PDB entry 6K4Y | electron microscopy, 3.79 A resolution | chains D and E of the 10 polymer chains in the assembly

# Chain D
Name: DNA-directed RNA polymerase subunit beta'
Source organism: Escherichia coli K-12
Notes: EC 2.7.7.6
Reference sequence: P0A8T7 (RPOC_ECOLI); residues 1-1407 here = UniProt positions 1-1407
Chain sequence (1407 residues; numbered 1 to 1407; the number before each row is that of its first residue):
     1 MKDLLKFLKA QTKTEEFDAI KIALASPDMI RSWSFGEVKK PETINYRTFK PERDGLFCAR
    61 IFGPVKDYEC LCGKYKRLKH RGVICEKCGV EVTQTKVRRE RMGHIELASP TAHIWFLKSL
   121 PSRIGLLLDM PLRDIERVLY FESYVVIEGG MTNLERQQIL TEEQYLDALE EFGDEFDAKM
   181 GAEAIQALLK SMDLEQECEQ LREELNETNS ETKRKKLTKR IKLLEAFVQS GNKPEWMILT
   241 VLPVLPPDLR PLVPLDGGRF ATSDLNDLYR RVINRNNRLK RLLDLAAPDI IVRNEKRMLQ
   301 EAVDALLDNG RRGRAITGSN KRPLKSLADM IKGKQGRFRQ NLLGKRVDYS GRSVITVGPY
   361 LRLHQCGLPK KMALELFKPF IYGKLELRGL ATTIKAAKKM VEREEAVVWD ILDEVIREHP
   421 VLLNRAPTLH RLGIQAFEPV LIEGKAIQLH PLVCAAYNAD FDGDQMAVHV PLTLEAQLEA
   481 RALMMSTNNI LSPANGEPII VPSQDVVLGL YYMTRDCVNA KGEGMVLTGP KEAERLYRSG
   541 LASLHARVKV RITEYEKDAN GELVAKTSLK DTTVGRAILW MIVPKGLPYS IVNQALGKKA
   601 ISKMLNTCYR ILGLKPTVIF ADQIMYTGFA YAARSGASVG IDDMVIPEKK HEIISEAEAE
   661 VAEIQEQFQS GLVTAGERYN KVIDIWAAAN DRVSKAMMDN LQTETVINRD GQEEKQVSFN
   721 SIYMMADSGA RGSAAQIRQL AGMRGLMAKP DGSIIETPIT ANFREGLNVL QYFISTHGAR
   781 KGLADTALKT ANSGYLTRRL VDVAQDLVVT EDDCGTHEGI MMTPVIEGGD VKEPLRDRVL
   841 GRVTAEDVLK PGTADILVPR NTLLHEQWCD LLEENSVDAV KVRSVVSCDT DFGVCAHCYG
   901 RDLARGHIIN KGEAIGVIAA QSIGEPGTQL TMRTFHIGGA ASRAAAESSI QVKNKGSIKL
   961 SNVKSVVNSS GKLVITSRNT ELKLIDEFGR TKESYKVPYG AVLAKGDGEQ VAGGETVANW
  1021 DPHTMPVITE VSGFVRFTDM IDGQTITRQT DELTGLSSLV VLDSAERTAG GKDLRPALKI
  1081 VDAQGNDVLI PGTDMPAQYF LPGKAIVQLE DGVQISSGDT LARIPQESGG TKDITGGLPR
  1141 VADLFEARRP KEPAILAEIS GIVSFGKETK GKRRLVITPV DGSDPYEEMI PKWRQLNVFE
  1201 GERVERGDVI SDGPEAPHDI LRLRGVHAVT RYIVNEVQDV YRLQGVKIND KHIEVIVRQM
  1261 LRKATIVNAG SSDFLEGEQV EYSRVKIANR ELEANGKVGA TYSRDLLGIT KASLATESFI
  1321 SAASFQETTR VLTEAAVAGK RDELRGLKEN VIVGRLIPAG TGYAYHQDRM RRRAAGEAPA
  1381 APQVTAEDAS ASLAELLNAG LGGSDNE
Not modelled in the structure: 1-15, 933-947, 1127-1134, 1374-1407
Ion coordination: Zn2+ site 1: Cys70, Cys88; Mg2+ near Asp464 (its only coordinating residue here); Zn2+ site 2: Cys814, Cys888, Cys895, Cys898
Swiss-Prot annotation at these positions:
  - binding site (Zn(2+)): Cys70, Cys72, Cys85, Cys88, Cys814, Cys888, Cys895, Cys898
  - binding site (Mg(2+)): Asp460, Asp462, Asp464
  - modified residue: Lys983 (N6-acetyllysine)

# Chain E
Name: DNA-directed RNA polymerase subunit omega
Source organism: Escherichia coli K-12
Notes: EC 2.7.7.6
Reference sequence: P0A800 (RPOZ_ECOLI); residues 1-91 here = UniProt positions 1-91
Chain sequence (91 residues; each row starts with the number of its first residue):
     1 MARVTVQDAV EKIGNRFDLV LVAARRARQM QVGGKDPLVP EENDKTTVIA LREIEEGLIN
    61 NQILDVRERQ EQQEQEAAEL QAVTAIAEGR R
Not modelled in the structure: 1, 81-91

# Interface between chain D and chain E
Residue-residue contacts (42):
  His364(D) - Val4(E)
  Glu414(D) - Lys45(E)
  Val415(D) - Lys45(E)
  Arg417(D) - Glu42(E)
  Arg417(D) - Asn43(E)  hydrogen bond (side chain-backbone)
  Arg417(D) - Asp44(E)
  Glu418(D) - Asp44(E)
  Glu418(D) - Lys45(E)
  Glu418(D) - Val48(E)
  His419(D) - Lys45(E)
  Glu438(D) - Arg3(E)
  Leu474(D) - Ala27(E)  hydrophobic
  Leu474(D) - Arg28(E)
  Leu474(D) - Thr47(E)
  Glu475(D) - Ala24(E)
  Glu475(D) - Arg28(E)  salt bridge
  Gln477(D) - Thr47(E)  hydrogen bond
  Leu478(D) - Val20(E)
  Leu478(D) - Ala23(E)
  Leu478(D) - Ala24(E)
  Leu478(D) - Thr47(E)
  Leu478(D) - Leu51(E)  hydrophobic
  Glu479(D) - Val20(E)
  Arg481(D) - Arg3(E)
  Arg481(D) - Val6(E)
  Arg481(D) - Thr47(E)
  Arg481(D) - Leu51(E)
  Ala482(D) - Val6(E)  hydrophobic
  Ala482(D) - Arg16(E)  hydrogen bond (backbone-side chain)
  Leu483(D) - Arg16(E)
  Leu483(D) - Phe17(E)  hydrophobic
  Thr487(D) - Val4(E)  hydrogen bond (side chain-backbone)
  Thr487(D) - Thr5(E)
  Asn488(D) - Val6(E)
  Asn488(D) - Arg16(E)
  Leu614(D) - Gln7(E)
  Lys615(D) - Thr5(E)
  Arg905(D) - Arg16(E)
  Asn910(D) - Asn15(E)
  Glu913(D) - Phe17(E)
  Thr1361(D) - Val20(E)
  Thr1361(D) - Leu21(E)
Also at the interface, not in a pair above, chain D (30 interface residues in all): Arg362, Thr473, Lys911, Gly912, Ala1359, Gly1360, Ala1364
Also at the interface, not in a pair above, chain E (24 interface residues in all): Asp8, Gly14, Thr46

# In short
30 residues of chain D face 24 of chain E across their interface, with 4 hydrogen bonds and 1 salt bridge.
Among the polar pairs are Glu475(D)-Arg28(E), Arg417(D)-Asn43(E) and Gln477(D)-Thr47(E). From UniProt: 8
Zn2+-binding residues and 3 Mg2+-binding residues on chain D.
Here chain D is DNA-directed RNA polymerase subunit beta' and chain E is DNA-directed RNA polymerase subunit
omega, both from Escherichia coli K-12. Entry 6K4Y (CryoEM structure of sigma appropriation complex) was
determined by electron microscopy.
